9BCJ - chains A and C of the 3 polymer chains in the assembly; structure by X-ray diffraction, 1.69 A resolution.

== Chain A ==
Molecule: Hemoglobin subunit alpha
From: Homo sapiens
Reference sequence: P69905 (HBA_HUMAN); residues 1-141 here correspond to UniProt positions 2-142 (UniProt number = residue number + 1)
Chain sequence (141 residues; row label = number of the first residue in the row):
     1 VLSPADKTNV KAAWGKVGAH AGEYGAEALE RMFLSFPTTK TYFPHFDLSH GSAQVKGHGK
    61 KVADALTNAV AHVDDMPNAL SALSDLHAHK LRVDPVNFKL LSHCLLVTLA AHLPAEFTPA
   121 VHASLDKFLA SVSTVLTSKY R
Curated features (UniProtKB/Swiss-Prot):
  - binding site (O2): H58
  - binding site (heme b): H87
  - site: T8, N9 (Microbial infection: Cleavage), K11 (Not glycated), A13, W14 (Microbial infection: Cleavage), Y24, G25 (Microbial infection: Cleavage), L29, E30 (Microbial infection: Cleavage), H45, F46 (Microbial infection: Cleavage), D47, L48 (Microbial infection: Cleavage), S52, A53 (Microbial infection: Cleavage), V55, K56 (Microbial infection: Cleavage), K56 (Not glycated), G59, K60 (Microbial infection: Cleavage), K60 (Not glycated), K90 (Not glycated), L91, R92 (Microbial infection: Cleavage), K99 (Not glycated), L106, V107 (Microbial infection: Cleavage), T108, L109 (Microbial infection: Cleavage), V121, H122 (Microbial infection: Cleavage), S133, T134 (Microbial infection: Cleavage)
  - modified residue: S3 (Phosphoserine), K7 (N6-succinyllysine), T8 (Phosphothreonine), K11 (N6-succinyllysine), K16 (N6-acetyllysine), Y24 (Phosphotyrosine), S35 (Phosphoserine), K40 (N6-succinyllysine), S49 (Phosphoserine), S102 (Phosphoserine), T108 (Phosphothreonine), S124 (Phosphoserine), S131 (Phosphoserine), T134 (Phosphothreonine), T137 (Phosphothreonine), S138 (Phosphoserine)
  - glycosylation (N-linked (Glc) (glycation) lysine): K7, K16, K40, K61
Bound ions: heme Fe near H87 (its only coordinating residue here)
Ligand contacts: heme (HEM): M32, T39, Y42, F43, H45, F46, H58, K61, V62, A65, L66, L83, L86, H87, L91, V93, N97, F98, L101, L105, V132, L136

== Chain C ==
Molecule: Membrane protein
From: Corynebacterium diphtheriae NCTC 13129
Reference sequence: Q6NEE5 (Q6NEE5_CORDI); numbering as in UniProt (aligned over 32-229)
Chain sequence (198 residues; each row starts with the number of its first residue):
    32 SEEVKNADLY WGFSGSSHHK YDHNGPKFEK AGKGAELTNI DAASAYAETF KKGVFPNNKR
    92 EKSDILVFHN GEVKTETNHS SYQINWPGEV TMKLGYGDGL VIKDLNLMLK NGNMGELKAT
   152 VGENSNITLF DVQEYSVSDN TITVTPKIPP CTTGTWKPWH NDLTSKLGSL KSVFFESYTC
   212 NNDDIAKKPL PLTVVLNG
Disordered / not traced: 32-35, 107-111, 229
Sequence notes: conflict S32 (Ala in Q6NEE5)
Disulfides: C182-C211
Ligand contacts: heme (HEM): L125, G126, Y127, G128, L201

== Chain A / chain C interface ==
Pairs across the interface - 31 pairs, chain A then chain C:
  K61(A) with Y127(C)
  D64(A) with Y127(C)
  A65(A) with Y127(C)
  N68(A) with H54(C); Y127(C), hydrogen bond
  H72(A) with Y52(C)
  D75(A) with Y52(C), hydrogen bond
  N78(A) with Y52(C); N55(C), hydrogen bond (backbone-side chain); N89(C)
  A79(A) with Y52(C), hydrophobic; N55(C), hydrogen bond (backbone-side chain)
  L80(A) with N55(C)
  S81(A) with H50(C); N55(C), hydrogen bond
  A82(A) with H54(C); N55(C), hydrogen bond (backbone-side chain)
  L83(A) with Y127(C), hydrophobic
  D85(A) with V204(C); K218(C), salt bridge
  H89(A) with Y209(C)
  K90(A) with S200(C); L201(C); V204(C); Y209(C), hydrogen bond
  L91(A) with L201(C), hydrophobic
  R92(A) with Y209(C)
  R141(A) with N212(C); D214(C), hydrogen bond (side chain-backbone); D215(C), salt bridge; K218(C)
Also at the interface, not in a pair above, chain A (20 interface residues in all): H45, L86
Also at the interface, not in a pair above, chain C (19 interface residues in all): K51, G128, F205, E207, T210

== Overview ==
Chain A and chain C form an interface of 20 and 19 residues respectively; the contacts include 8 hydrogen
bonds and 2 salt bridges. Polar pairs include D85(A)-K218(C), R141(A)-D215(C) and N68(A)-Y127(C). Heme is
bound between chain A and chain C.
Chain A is Hemoglobin subunit alpha (Homo sapiens) and chain C is Membrane protein (Corynebacterium
diphtheriae NCTC 13129); the structure, Crystal structure of human hemoglobin in complex with the HbpA
receptor from Corynebacterium diphtheriae, was determined by X-ray diffraction.
